PDB entry 7FDA | electron microscopy, 4.20 A resolution (low resolution: residue-level contacts below are approximate; hydrogen-bond / salt-bridge calls are withheld) | chains T and c of the 31 polymer chains in the assembly

[Chain T]
Molecule: V-type proton ATPase subunit c''
Source organism: Saccharomyces cerevisiae S288C
UniProt: P23968 (VATO_YEAST); residue numbers follow UniProt; this construct covers 1-213
Amino-acid sequence (213 residues; row label = number of the first residue in the row):
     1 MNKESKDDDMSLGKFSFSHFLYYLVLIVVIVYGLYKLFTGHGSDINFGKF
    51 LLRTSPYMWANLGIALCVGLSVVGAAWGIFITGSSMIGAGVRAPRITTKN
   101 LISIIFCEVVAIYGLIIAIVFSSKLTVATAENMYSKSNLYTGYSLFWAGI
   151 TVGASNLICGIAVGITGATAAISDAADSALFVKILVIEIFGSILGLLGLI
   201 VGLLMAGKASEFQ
Not modelled in the structure: 1-13
Curated features (UniProtKB/Swiss-Prot):
  - site: Glu108 (Essential for proton translocation)
  - mutagenesis: Glu108 (E108D: Partial inactivation; E108L/Q/V: Inactivation)

[Chain c]
Molecule: V-type proton ATPase subunit c
Source organism: Saccharomyces cerevisiae S288C
UniProt: P25515 (VATL1_YEAST); residue numbers follow UniProt; this construct covers 1-160
Amino-acid sequence (160 residues; each row starts with the number of its first residue):
     1 MTELCPVYAPFFGAIGCASAIIFTSLGAAYGTAKSGVGICATCVLRPDLL
    51 FKNIVPVIMAGIIAIYGLVVSVLVCYSLGQKQALYTGFIQLGAGLSVGLS
   101 GLAAGFAIGIVGDAGVRGSSQQPRLFVGMILILIFAEVLGLYGLIVALLL
   151 NSRATQDVVC
Not modelled in the structure: 160
Curated features (UniProtKB/Swiss-Prot):
  - site: Glu137 (Essential for proton translocation)
  - mutagenesis: Glu137 (E137D: Partial inactivation; E137Q/V/K: Inactivation)

[How chain T and chain c interact]
Pairs across the interface (41; chain T residue first):
  Ser55(T) - Leu84(c)
  Tyr57(T) - Tyr85(c)
  Met58(T) - Phe88(c)
  Asn61(T) - Phe88(c)
  Asn61(T) - Ile89(c)
  Ala65(T) - Gly92(c)
  Ala65(T) - Ser96(c)
  Leu66(T) - Leu95(c)
  Gly69(T) - Leu99(c)
  Val73(T) - Ala103(c)
  Ala76(T) - Ala103(c)
  Ala76(T) - Ala107(c)
  Phe80(T) - Ala107(c)
  Phe80(T) - Ile110(c)
  Ile87(T) - Ala114(c)
  Ile87(T) - Gly115(c)
  Gly90(T) - Gln122(c)
  Gly90(T) - Arg124(c)
  Gly90(T) - Leu125(c)
  Val91(T) - Gln122(c)
  Val91(T) - Arg124(c)
  Ala93(T) - Arg124(c)
  Pro94(T) - Arg124(c)
  Pro94(T) - Leu125(c)
  Ile104(T) - Ile132(c)
  Ile105(T) - Phe135(c)
  Glu108(T) - Phe135(c)
  Ala111(T) - Leu139(c)
  Ala111(T) - Tyr142(c)
  Ile112(T) - Tyr142(c)
  Leu115(T) - Tyr142(c)
  Ser122(T) - Leu149(c)
  Ser122(T) - Arg153(c)
  Ser123(T) - Arg153(c)
  Leu125(T) - Tyr85(c)
  Leu125(T) - Arg153(c)
  Thr126(T) - Tyr85(c)
  Val127(T) - Tyr85(c)
  Ala130(T) - Glu3(c)
  Met133(T) - Glu3(c)
  Tyr134(T) - Glu3(c)
Also at the interface, not in a pair above, chain T (36 interface residues in all): Val72, Ile79, Gly83, Ser84, Arg92, Thr97, Ala118
Also at the interface, not in a pair above, chain c (31 interface residues in all): Leu4, Lys34, Ser100, Ala104, Phe106, Val111, Val146, Asp157

[In short]
The interface between chain T and chain c involves 36 residues on one side and 31 on the other. UniProt lists
one mutagenesis site on chain T; one mutagenesis site on chain c.
Chain T is V-type proton ATPase subunit c'' and chain c is V-type proton ATPase subunit c, both from
Saccharomyces cerevisiae S288C; the structure, CryoEM Structure of Reconstituted V-ATPase, state1, was
determined by electron microscopy.
